PDB entry 6VY0 | electron microscopy, 6.68 A resolution (low resolution: residue-level contacts below are approximate; hydrogen-bond / salt-bridge calls are withheld) | chains C and D of the 4 polymer chains in the assembly

Chain C (and D):
Protein: SthK
Organism: Spirochaeta thermophila DSM 6578
Notes: chain D of this document is another copy of the same molecule, construct and numbering; everything in this record applies to it too
UniProt: G0GA88 (G0GA88_SPITZ); numbering as in UniProt (aligned over 1-420)
Chain sequence (456 residues; row label = number of the first residue in the row; numbers below 1 keep their minus sign (Met-18 is residue -18)):
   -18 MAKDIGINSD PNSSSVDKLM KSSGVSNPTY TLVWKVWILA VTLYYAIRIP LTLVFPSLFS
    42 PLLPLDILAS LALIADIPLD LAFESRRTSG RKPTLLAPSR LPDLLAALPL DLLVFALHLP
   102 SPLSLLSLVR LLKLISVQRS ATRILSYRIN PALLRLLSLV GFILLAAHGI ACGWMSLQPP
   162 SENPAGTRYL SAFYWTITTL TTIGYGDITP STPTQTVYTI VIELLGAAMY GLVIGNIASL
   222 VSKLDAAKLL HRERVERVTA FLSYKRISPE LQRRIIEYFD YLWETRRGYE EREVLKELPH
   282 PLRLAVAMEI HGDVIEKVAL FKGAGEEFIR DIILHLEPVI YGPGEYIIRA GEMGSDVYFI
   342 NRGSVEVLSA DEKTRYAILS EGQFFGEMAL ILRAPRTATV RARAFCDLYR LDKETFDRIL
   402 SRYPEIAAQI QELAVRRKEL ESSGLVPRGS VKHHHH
Not modelled in the structure: -18 to 9, 62-79, 413-437
Sequence notes: expression tag (-18 to 0, 421-437); engineered mutation Ala300 (Pro in G0GA88)

Interface between chain C and chain D:
Pairs across the interface (9):
  Thr182(C) - Thr183(D)
  Thr183(C) - Thr183(D)
  Ile184(C) - Thr183(D)
  Ile184(C) - Ile184(D)
  Ile184(C) - Gly185(D)
  Gly185(C) - Gly185(D)
  Tyr186(C) - Gly185(D)
  Tyr186(C) - Tyr186(D)
  Tyr186(C) - Gly187(D)
Other interface residues (no listed pair), chain C (11 interface residues in all): Leu171, Ala219, Arg238, Val239, Phe242, Ile321
Other interface residues (no listed pair), chain D (9 interface residues in all): Thr197, Gly216, Val275, Pro280

Summary:
11 residues of chain C and 9 residues of chain D are in contact.
Both chains are SthK (Spirochaeta thermophila DSM 6578). Entry 6VY0 (SthK P300A cyclic nucleotide-gated
potassium channel in a putative active state, in complex with cAMP) was determined by electron microscopy,
deposited together with 6VXZ.
